8J7A - chains B and C of the 16 polymer chains in the assembly; structure by electron microscopy, 3.06 A resolution.

== Chain B ==
Molecule: Photosystem I P700 chlorophyll a apoprotein A2
Source organism: Arabidopsis thaliana
Notes: EC 1.97.1.12
Reference sequence: P56767 (PSAB_ARATH); residue numbers follow UniProt; this construct covers 1-734
Sequence (734 residues; numbered 1 to 734; the number before each row is that of its first residue):
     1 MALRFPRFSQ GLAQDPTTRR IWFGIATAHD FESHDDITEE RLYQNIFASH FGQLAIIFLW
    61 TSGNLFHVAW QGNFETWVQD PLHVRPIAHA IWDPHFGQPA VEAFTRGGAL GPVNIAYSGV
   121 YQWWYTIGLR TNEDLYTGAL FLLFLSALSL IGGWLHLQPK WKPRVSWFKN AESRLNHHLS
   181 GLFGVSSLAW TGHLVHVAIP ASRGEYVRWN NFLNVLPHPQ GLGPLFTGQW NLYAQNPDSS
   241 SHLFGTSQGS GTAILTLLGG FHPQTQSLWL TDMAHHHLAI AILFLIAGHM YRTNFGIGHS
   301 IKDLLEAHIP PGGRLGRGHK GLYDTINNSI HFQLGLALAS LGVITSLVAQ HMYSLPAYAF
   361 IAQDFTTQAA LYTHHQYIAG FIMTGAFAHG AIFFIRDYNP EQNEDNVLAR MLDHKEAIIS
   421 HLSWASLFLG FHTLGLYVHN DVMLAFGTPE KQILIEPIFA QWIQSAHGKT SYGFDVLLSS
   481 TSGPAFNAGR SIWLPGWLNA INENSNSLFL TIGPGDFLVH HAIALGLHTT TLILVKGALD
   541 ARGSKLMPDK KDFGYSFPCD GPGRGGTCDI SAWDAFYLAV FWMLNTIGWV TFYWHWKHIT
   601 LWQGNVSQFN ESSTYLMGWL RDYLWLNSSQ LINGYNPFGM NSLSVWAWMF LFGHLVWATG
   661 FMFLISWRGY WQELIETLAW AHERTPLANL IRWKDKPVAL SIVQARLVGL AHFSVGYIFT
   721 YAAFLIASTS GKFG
Not modelled in the structure: 1-2
UniProt features mapped onto this chain:
  - binding site ([4Fe-4S] cluster): Cys559, Cys568
  - binding site (chlorophyll a): His654, Met662, Tyr670
  - binding site (phylloquinone): Trp671
Metal / ion sites: chlorophyll a Mg near Asp93 (its only coordinating residue here)
Small-molecule neighbours:
  - beta-carotene (BCR), molecule 1: Ile21, Ile25, Ile691
  - beta-carotene (BCR), molecule 2: Leu54, Ile57, Phe58, Trp60, Gly181, Leu182, Val185, Ser186
  - beta-carotene (BCR), molecule 3: Leu65, Trp123, Trp124, Ile127, Leu129, Gly138, Phe141, Leu142, Leu145, Trp209, Phe212
  - beta-carotene (BCR), molecule 4: Leu188, Leu222, Leu225, Leu285, Ile286, His289
  - beta-carotene (BCR), molecule 5: Phe332, Gly335, Leu336, Ala339, Val343, Met383, Ala386, Phe387, Gly390, Phe393, Phe394, Ala538
  - beta-carotene (BCR), molecule 6: Met411, Val535, Leu539
  - beta-carotene (BCR), molecule 7: Phe428, Leu429, His432, Thr433, Leu436, Ile455, Phe517, His521
  - beta-carotene (BCR), molecule 8: Phe431, Leu434, Gly435, Val438
  - beta-carotene (BCR), molecule 9: Trp648, Met649, Phe652, Leu674, Ile675, Leu678, Phe719
  - beta-carotene (BCR), molecule 10: Thr685, Pro686, Leu687, Ala688
  - chlorophyll a isomer (CL0): Leu620, Leu624, Trp625, Trp657
  - chlorophyll a (CLA), molecule 1: Phe8, Gly24, Ile25, Ala28, His29, Phe31, His34, Ser49, Gly52, Gln53, Ile56
  - chlorophyll a (CLA), molecule 2: Thr18, Ile21, Trp22, Ile675, His682, Ile691, Arg692, Trp693, Lys694, Asp695, Pro697, Val698
  - chlorophyll a (CLA), molecule 3: Trp22, Phe652, Leu655, Val656, Thr659, Met662, Phe663, Leu700, Val708, Ala711, His712
  - chlorophyll a (CLA), molecule 4: Ala26, Thr27, His29, Asp30, His331, Leu334, Leu338, Phe381, Ile382, Thr384, Gly385, His389, Ile392, Arg396, Tyr555, Trp573, Phe576
  - chlorophyll a (CLA), molecule 5: His29, Phe31, Tyr43, Ile46, Ser49, His50, Gln53, Leu54, Ile57, Phe168, Arg174, His178, Ile330, His331, Gln333, Leu334, Ala337, Leu338, Leu341
  - chlorophyll a (CLA), molecule 6: His29, Gln53, Ile56, Ile57, Trp60, Leu341, Ile378, Phe381, Ile382
  - chlorophyll a (CLA), molecule 7: Phe47, His50, Phe51, Leu54, Trp123, Trp167, Phe168, Asn170, Ser173, Arg174, His177, His178, Gly181, Leu182, Phe183, Ile344, Tyr358
  - chlorophyll a (CLA), molecule 8: Phe47, Phe51, Leu148, Gly152, Leu155, His156, Trp161, Trp167
  - chlorophyll a (CLA), molecule 9: Phe51, Phe58, Ile127, Gly128, Leu129, Asp134, Thr137, Gly138, Phe141, Leu145, Leu148, Ser149, Ser186, Ala189, Trp190, Gly192, His193, His196, Val197, Val207, Arg208, Trp209, Phe212
  - chlorophyll a (CLA), molecule 10: Ile57, Trp60, Thr61, Ser118, Gly119, Trp123, Val185, Ser186, Ala189, Leu341, Ile344, Thr345, Val348, Met352, Tyr358, Leu371, His374, His375, Ile378, Ile382
  - chlorophyll a (CLA), molecule 11: Leu59, Trp60, Gly63, Phe66, His67, Trp70, Gln71, His89, Ala90, Trp92, Leu143
  - chlorophyll a (CLA), molecule 12: Trp60, Asn64, Val68, Ala88, His89, Asn114, Ile115, Ala116, Tyr117, Ser118, Val120, Val645, Trp646, Met649, Phe719
  - chlorophyll a (CLA), molecule 13: Trp60, Asn64, Tyr117, Ser118, Ala370, Thr373, His374, Tyr377, Ile378, Met649, Ile718, Phe719, Tyr721, Ala722, Leu725, Ile726
  - chlorophyll a (CLA), molecule 14: His89, Ala90, Ile91, Trp92, Asp93, His95, Phe96, Phe104, Asn114, Ser644, Val645, Trp648
  - chlorophyll a (CLA), molecule 15: Trp123, Thr126, Ile127, Phe183, Ser186, Ser187, Trp190, Met273, His276, His277, Ile280, Ile344, Leu347, Val348, Met352, Ala357, Tyr358
  - chlorophyll a (CLA), molecule 16: Trp167, Asn170, Ser173, His177, Thr293, Asn294, Phe295
  - chlorophyll a (CLA), molecule 17: Ala171, Arg174, Leu175, His178, Leu179, Phe183, Ile301, Leu305, Tyr323, Ile326, Asn327, Leu336, Ala337, Ser340, Leu341, Ile344
  - chlorophyll a (CLA), molecule 18: Leu175, Leu179, Phe183, Phe284, Ala287, Met290, Tyr291, Ile301, Leu304
  - chlorophyll a (CLA), molecule 19: Asn176, His177, Ser180, Gly181, Val185, Leu285, His289, Tyr291, Thr293, Phe295, Ile297
  - chlorophyll a (CLA), molecule 20: Leu188, Ala189, Thr191, Gly192, Val195, His196, Phe212, Leu213, Val215, Leu216, Pro217, His218, Gly221, Leu222, Tyr233, Leu255, Leu278
  - chlorophyll a (CLA), molecule 21: Leu225, Trp230, Asn231, Tyr233, Ala234, Leu255, Thr256, Leu257, His275, Leu278, Ala279, Ile282, Ile492
  - chlorophyll a (CLA), molecule 22: Thr256, Leu257, Gly259, Gly260, Leu268, Asp272, His275, His276, Ala279, Ile280, Leu283, His351, Leu355, Trp493, Trp497
  - chlorophyll a (CLA), molecule 23: Ile286, Ala287, His289, Met290, Ile297, Gly298, His299
  - chlorophyll a (CLA), molecule 24: Ile286, Met290, His299, Asp303, Leu304, Ala307, His308
  - chlorophyll a (CLA), molecule 25: Leu304, Leu305, His308, Leu315, His319, Leu322, Ile326, Phe332, Val407, Leu408, Met411
  - chlorophyll a (CLA), molecule 26: Ala307, His308, Ile309, Pro310, Pro311, Arg314, Leu315
  - chlorophyll a (CLA), molecule 27: Arg314, Leu315, Val407, Arg410, Met411, His414, Ala417, Ile418, His421
  - chlorophyll a (CLA), molecule 28: Ser340, Val343, Leu347, Gln350, His351, Tyr353, Ser354, Leu355, Leu508, Phe509
  - chlorophyll a (CLA), molecule 29: Val343, Ser346, Leu347, Gln350, Gln376, Gly380, Met383, Phe387, Leu527, Thr530, Thr531, Leu534, Met583, Ile587
  - chlorophyll a (CLA), molecule 30: Gln350, Tyr353, Tyr372, Gln376, Phe459, Ala460, Ile463, Gln464, Phe509, Leu510, Ile512, His520, Ile523, Leu527, Val590, Tyr593, Trp594, His598
  - chlorophyll a (CLA), molecule 31: Ala417, His421, Trp424
  - chlorophyll a (CLA), molecule 32: Ile418, Leu422, Trp424, Ala524, Leu527, His528, Thr531
  - chlorophyll a (CLA), molecule 33: Ser420, Ser423, Trp424, Leu427, Phe431
  - chlorophyll a (CLA), molecule 34: Ser423, Ser426, Leu427, Gly430, Phe431, Leu434, Leu525, Leu532, Ile533, Leu578, Phe581, Trp582
  - chlorophyll a (CLA), molecule 35: Trp424, Leu427, Phe428, Phe431, His432
  - chlorophyll a (CLA), molecule 36: Phe428, Leu429, Glu456, Pro457, Ile458, Phe459, Ala460, Asp516, Phe517, His520, His521, Ala524, His528
  - chlorophyll a (CLA), molecule 37: His432, Gly435, Leu436, Val438, His439, Val442, Met443, Lys451, Ile453
  - chlorophyll a (CLA), molecule 38: Thr433, Leu434, Tyr437, Val519, Ala522, Leu525, Asn585, Trp589, Phe592, Leu616, Trp619, Leu624, Ser628, Ile632, Phe650, His654, Trp657, Tyr717, Thr720, Tyr721, Phe724
  - chlorophyll a (CLA), molecule 39: Leu434, Val438, Asp441, Leu525, Phe581, Trp582, Asn585, Trp589, Leu616, Leu620, Trp657, Phe713
  - chlorophyll a (CLA), molecule 40: Ile458, Phe459, Trp462
  - chlorophyll a (CLA), molecule 41: Trp462, Ile463, Ala466, His467, Leu477, Leu478, Trp493, Trp497
  - chlorophyll a (CLA), molecule 42: Leu477, Pro484, Ala488, Gly489, Ile492, Trp493
  - chlorophyll a (CLA), molecule 43: Trp648, Leu651, Phe652, His654, Leu655, Trp657, Ala658
  - chlorophyll a (CLA), molecule 44: Leu655, Ala658, Thr659, Phe661, Met662, Ile665, Ser666, Tyr670, Trp671, Leu674
  - chlorophyll a (CLA), molecule 45: Leu678, Ala681, His682, Thr685, Ala688, Ile691
  - chlorophyll a (CLA), molecule 46: Trp680, Ala681, Arg684, Thr685, Pro686
  - chlorophyll a (CLA), molecule 47: Pro686, Leu687, Ile691
  - phylloquinone (PQN): Trp22, Met662, Phe663, Ser666, Trp667, Arg668, Trp671, Ala699, Leu700, Ser701, Ala705
  - 4Fe-4S cluster (SF4): Cys559, Gly561, Thr567, Cys568, Trp667, Ile702, Arg706

== Chain C ==
Molecule: Photosystem I iron-sulfur center
Source organism: Arabidopsis thaliana
Notes: EC 1.97.1.12
Reference sequence: P62090 (PSAC_ARATH); residue numbers follow UniProt; this construct covers 1-81
Sequence (81 residues; numbered 1 to 81; the number before each row is that of its first residue):
     1 MSHSVKIYDT CIGCTQCVRA CPTDVLEMIP WDGCKAKQIA SAPRTEDCVG CKRCESACPT
    61 DFLSVRVYLW HETTRSMGLA Y
Not modelled in the structure: 1
UniProt features mapped onto this chain:
  - binding site ([4Fe-4S] cluster): Cys11, Cys14, Cys17, Cys21, Cys48, Cys51, Cys54, Cys58
Small-molecule neighbours:
  - 4Fe-4S cluster (SF4), molecule 1: Val5, Ala20, Cys21, Pro22, Thr23, Val25, Leu26, Cys48, Val49, Gly50, Cys51, Lys52, Arg53, Cys54, Val67
  - 4Fe-4S cluster (SF4), molecule 2: Cys11, Ile12, Gly13, Cys14, Thr15, Gln16, Cys17, Met28, Ala40, Ala57, Cys58, Pro59, Thr60, Ser64, Val65

== Chain B / chain C interface ==
Contacting residue pairs - 22 pairs, chain B then chain C:
  Gly11(B) - His71(C)
  Pro16(B) - Thr74(C)
  Thr17(B) - Leu79(C)
  Pro548(B) - Phe62(C)
  Asp549(B) - Phe62(C)
  Asp549(B) - Arg66(C)  salt bridge
  Phe553(B) - Arg66(C)
  Phe553(B) - Val67(C)
  Phe553(B) - Tyr68(C)  hydrophobic
  Asp560(B) - Lys52(C)  salt bridge
  Asp560(B) - Arg66(C)  salt bridge
  Gly563(B) - Ser56(C)
  Arg564(B) - Leu63(C)
  Gln672(B) - Tyr81(C)
  Glu676(B) - Tyr81(C)
  Glu683(B) - Tyr81(C)
  Lys696(B) - Thr74(C)
  Lys696(B) - Leu79(C)
  Lys696(B) - Tyr81(C)  hydrogen bond (side chain-backbone)
  Pro697(B) - Tyr81(C)  hydrogen bond (backbone-side chain)
  Val698(B) - Leu79(C)  hydrophobic
  Val698(B) - Tyr81(C)
Also at the interface, not in a pair above, chain B (25 interface residues in all): Asp15, Arg19, Leu546, Met547, Asp552, Cys559, Gly561, Ile675, Ala679, Trp693
Also at the interface, not in a pair above, chain C (15 interface residues in all): Glu55, Glu72, Thr73, Met77

== In short ==
The interface between chain B and chain C involves 25 residues on one side and 15 on the other, with 2
hydrogen bonds and 3 salt bridges. Among the polar pairs are Asp549(B)-Arg66(C), Asp560(B)-Lys52(C) and
Asp560(B)-Arg66(C).
Here chain B is Photosystem I P700 chlorophyll a apoprotein A2 and chain C is Photosystem I iron-sulfur
center, both from Arabidopsis thaliana. Entry 8J7A (Coordinates of Cryo-EM structure of the Arabidopsis
thaliana PSI in state 1 (PSI-ST1)) was determined by electron microscopy, deposited together with 8J7B.
